Entry 6JS9 (X-ray diffraction, 2.00 A resolution); this record covers chain A.

Chain A:
Molecule: Hypothetical membrane protein
Source organism: Corynebacterium glutamicum (strain ATCC 13032 / DSM 20300 / JCM 1318 / LMG 3730 / NCIMB 10025)
UniProtKB: Q8NTB9 (Q8NTB9_CORGL); residues 36-219 here correspond to UniProt positions 44-227 (UniProt number = residue number + 8)
Amino-acid sequence (193 residues; row label = number of the first residue in the row):
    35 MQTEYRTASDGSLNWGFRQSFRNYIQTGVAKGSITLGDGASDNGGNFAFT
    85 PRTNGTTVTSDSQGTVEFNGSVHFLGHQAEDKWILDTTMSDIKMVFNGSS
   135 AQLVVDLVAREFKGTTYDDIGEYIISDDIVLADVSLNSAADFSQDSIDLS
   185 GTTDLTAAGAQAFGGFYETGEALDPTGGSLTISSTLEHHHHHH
Disordered / not traced: 35-38, 219-227
Differences from the reference sequence: initiating methionine (35); expression tag (220-227)
Bound ions: heme Fe near Tyr58 (its only coordinating residue here)
Residues lining bound ligands: heme (HEM): Arg52, Ser54, Phe55, Tyr58, Val63, His111, Ile118, Leu119, Arg144, Glu145, Phe146, Gly148, Thr149, Thr150, Tyr151, Phe197, Gly198, Phe200, Tyr201

Summary:
Bound to chain A: heme.
Chain A is Hypothetical membrane protein (Corynebacterium glutamicum (strain ATCC 13032 / DSM 20300 / JCM 1318
/ LMG 3730 / NCIMB 10025)); the structure, Crystal structure of the N-terminal domain of HtaA from
Corynebacterium glutamicum, was determined by X-ray diffraction (same publication as 6JSA, 6JSB, 6JSC and
6JSD).
